PDB entry 6DZT | electron microscopy, 2.99 A resolution | chains A and J of the 12 polymer chains in the assembly

# Chain A
Molecule: Histone H3
Organism: Drosophila melanogaster
Reference sequence: P02299 (H3_DROME); residues 0-135 here correspond to UniProt positions 1-136 (UniProt number = residue number + 1)
Amino-acid sequence (136 residues; each row starts with the number of its first residue; numbering starts at 0):
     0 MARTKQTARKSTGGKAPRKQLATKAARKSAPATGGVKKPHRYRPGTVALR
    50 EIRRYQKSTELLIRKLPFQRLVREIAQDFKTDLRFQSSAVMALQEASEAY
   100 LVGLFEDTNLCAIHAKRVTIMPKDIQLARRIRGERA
Disordered / not traced: 0-36, 135

# Chain J
Molecule: 147-nt DNA strand
Sequence (147 nucleotides; numbered 1 to 147; the number before each row is that of its first residue):
     1 ATCGAGAATCCCGGTGCCGAGGCCGCTCAATTGGTCGTAGACAGCTCTAG
    51 CACCGCTTAAACGCACGTACGCGCTGTCCCCCGCGTTTTAACCGCCAAGG
   101 GGATTACTCCCTAGTCTCCAGGCACGTGTCAGATATATACATCCGAT

# How chain A and chain J interact
Residue-residue contacts (26; chain A residue first):
  His-39(A) / DA7(J)  sugar contact
  Arg-40(A) / DG83(J)  hydrogen bond to the base
  Arg-40(A) / DC84(J)  hydrogen bond to the sugar
  Tyr-41(A) / DA7(J)  sugar contact
  Tyr-41(A) / DA8(J)  sugar contact
  Tyr-41(A) / DG83(J)  sugar contact
  Tyr-41(A) / DC84(J)  hydrogen bond to the phosphate
  Arg-42(A) / DG83(J)  sugar contact
  Pro-43(A) / DC82(J)  phosphate contact
  Pro-43(A) / DG83(J)  phosphate contact
  Gly-44(A) / DG83(J)  hydrogen bond to the phosphate
  Thr-45(A) / DG83(J)  phosphate contact
  Val-46(A) / DG83(J)  phosphate contact
  Val-46(A) / DC84(J)  phosphate contact
  Ala-47(A) / DG83(J)  hydrogen bond to the phosphate
  Arg-49(A) / DA8(J)  salt bridge to the phosphate
  Arg-49(A) / DT9(J)  salt bridge to the phosphate
  Arg-53(A) / DT9(J)  salt bridge to the phosphate
  Lys-56(A) / DC10(J)  salt bridge to the phosphate
  Arg-63(A) / DC92(J)  phosphate contact
  Lys-64(A) / DC92(J)  hydrogen bond to the phosphate
  Leu-65(A) / DA91(J)  phosphate contact
  Leu-65(A) / DC92(J)  phosphate contact
  Pro-66(A) / DA91(J)  phosphate contact
  Arg-69(A) / DA91(J)  salt bridge to the phosphate
  Arg-83(A) / DG101(J)  sugar contact
Interface residues without a listed pair, chain A (20 interface residues in all): Glu-50, Thr-118
Interface residues without a listed pair, chain J (14 interface residues in all): DG6, DC81, DC93, DG100

# In short
Chain A and chain J form an interface of 20 and 14 residues respectively; the contacts include 6 hydrogen
bonds and 5 salt bridges. Polar contacts include Arg-40(A)/DG83(J), Arg-40(A)/DC84(J) and Tyr-41(A)/DC84(J).
Chain A is Histone H3 (Drosophila melanogaster) and chain J is a 147-nt DNA strand; the structure, Cryo-EM
structure of nucleosome in complex with a single chain antibody fragment, was determined by electron
microscopy together with 6E0C, 6E0P and 6O1D from the same study.
